Entry 1TYZ (X-ray diffraction, 2.00 A resolution); this record covers chains C and D of the 4 polymer chains in the assembly.

[Chain C (and D)]
Molecule: 1-aminocyclopropane-1-carboxylate deaminase
Organism: Pseudomonas sp
Notes: EC 3.5.99.7; chain D of this document is another copy of the same molecule, construct and numbering; everything in this record applies to it too
UniProt: Q00740 (1A1D_PSEUD); residues 1-338 here = UniProt positions 1-338
Amino-acid sequence (338 residues; each row starts with the number of its first residue):
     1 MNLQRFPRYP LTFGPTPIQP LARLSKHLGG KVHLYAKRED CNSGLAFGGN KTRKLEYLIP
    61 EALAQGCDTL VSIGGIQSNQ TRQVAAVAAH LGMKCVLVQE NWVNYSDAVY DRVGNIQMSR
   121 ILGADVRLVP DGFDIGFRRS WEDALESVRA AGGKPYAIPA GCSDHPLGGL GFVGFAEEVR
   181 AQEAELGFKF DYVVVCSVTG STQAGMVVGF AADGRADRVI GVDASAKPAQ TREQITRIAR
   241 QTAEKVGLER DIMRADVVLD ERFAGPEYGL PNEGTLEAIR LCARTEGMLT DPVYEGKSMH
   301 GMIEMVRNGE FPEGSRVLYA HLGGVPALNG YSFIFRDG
Covalent attachments: pyridoxal phosphate (PLP) linked to Lys51
Small-molecule neighbours: pyridoxal phosphate (PLP): Asn50, Lys54, Asn79, Ser163, Cys196, Ser197, Val198, Thr199, Gly200, Ser201, Thr202, Tyr294, Glu295, Leu322, Gly323, Gly324

[Interface between chain C and chain D]
Pairs across the interface (92; chain C residue first):
  Phe13(C) with Pro17(D), hydrophobic; Gln19(D); Cys41(D), hydrophobic
  Pro17(C) with Phe13(D), hydrophobic
  Gln19(C) with Phe13(D)
  Arg23(C) with Ala89(D), hydrogen bond (side chain-backbone); His90(D); Gly92(D)
  Arg38(C) with Gly44(D), hydrogen bond (side chain-backbone)
  Cys41(C) with Phe13(D), hydrophobic; Gly44(D)
  Gly44(C) with Arg38(D), hydrogen bond (backbone-side chain); Cys41(D); Gly287(D)
  Leu45(C) with Glu286(D); Gly287(D)
  Ala46(C) with Gly287(D); Leu289(D), hydrophobic
  Phe47(C) with Phe47(D), hydrophobic; Val325(D), hydrophobic
  Ala86(C) with Gly287(D)
  Ala89(C) with Arg23(D), hydrogen bond (backbone-side chain); Ala283(D); Arg284(D); Thr285(D)
  His90(C) with Arg23(D); Glu286(D)
  Gly92(C) with Arg23(D)
  Val109(C) with Val109(D), hydrophobic
  Arg112(C) with Ser332(D); Arg336(D)
  Val113(C) with Asn329(D)
  Gly114(C) with Asn329(D), hydrogen bond (backbone-side chain)
  Gln117(C) with Leu328(D), hydrogen bond (side chain-backbone); Asn329(D); Tyr331(D); Ser332(D)
  Met118(C) with Leu289(D), hydrophobic
  Arg120(C) with Arg284(D), hydrogen bond (backbone-side chain); Arg336(D); Gly338(D)
  Ile121(C) with Ile279(D), hydrophobic; Ala283(D); Arg284(D), hydrogen bond (backbone-side chain); Leu289(D), hydrophobic; Leu328(D), hydrophobic; Phe335(D), hydrophobic; Gly338(D)
  Leu122(C) with Ala283(D); Arg284(D); Gly287(D)
  Gly123(C) with Arg284(D)
  Ile279(C) with Ile121(D), hydrophobic
  Ala283(C) with Ala89(D); Ile121(D), hydrophobic; Leu122(D)
  Arg284(C) with Ala89(D); Arg120(D), hydrogen bond (side chain-backbone); Ile121(D), hydrogen bond (side chain-backbone); Leu122(D); Gly123(D)
  Thr285(C) with Ala89(D)
  Glu286(C) with Leu45(D); His90(D), hydrogen bond (backbone-side chain)
  Gly287(C) with Gly44(D); Leu45(D); Ala46(D), hydrogen bond (backbone-backbone); Ala86(D); Ala89(D); Leu122(D)
  Leu289(C) with Ala46(D), hydrophobic; Met118(D), hydrophobic; Ile121(D), hydrophobic; Leu122(D), hydrophobic
  Val325(C) with Phe47(D), hydrophobic
  Leu328(C) with Gln117(D), hydrogen bond (backbone-side chain); Ile121(D), hydrophobic
  Asn329(C) with Val113(D); Gly114(D), hydrogen bond (side chain-backbone); Gln117(D); Asn329(D), hydrogen bond
  Tyr331(C) with Gln117(D)
  Ser332(C) with Arg112(D); Val113(D); Gln117(D)
  Phe333(C) with Arg112(D)
  Phe335(C) with Gln117(D); Ile121(D), hydrophobic
  Arg336(C) with Arg112(D); Arg120(D)
  Gly338(C) with Arg120(D); Ile121(D)
Other interface residues (no listed pair), chain C (46 interface residues in all): Ser43, Leu91, Arg280, Met288, Pro326, Asp337
Other interface residues (no listed pair), chain D (45 interface residues in all): Ser43, Arg280, Met288, Pro326, Phe333, Asp337

[In short]
The interface between chain C and chain D involves 46 residues on one side and 45 on the other, with 15
hydrogen bonds. Among the polar pairs are Arg23(C)-Ala89(D), Arg38(C)-Gly44(D) and Gly114(C)-Asn329(D).
Pyridoxal phosphate is covalently linked to Lys51(C).
Both chains are 1-aminocyclopropane-1-carboxylate deaminase (Pseudomonas sp). Entry 1TYZ (Crystal structure of
1-Aminocyclopropane-1-carboyxlate Deaminase from Pseudomonas) was determined by X-ray diffraction together
with 1TZ2, 1TZJ, 1TZK and 1TZM from the same study.
